6R10 - chains F and L of the 26 polymer chains in the assembly; structure by electron microscopy, 4.30 A resolution (low resolution: residue-level contacts below are approximate; hydrogen-bond / salt-bridge calls are withheld).

Chain F:
Name: V-type ATP synthase beta chain
From: Thermus thermophilus (strain HB8 / ATCC 27634 / DSM 579)
Reference sequence: Q56404 (VATB_THET8); residues 1-478 here = UniProt positions 1-478
Sequence (478 residues; row label = number of the first residue in the row):
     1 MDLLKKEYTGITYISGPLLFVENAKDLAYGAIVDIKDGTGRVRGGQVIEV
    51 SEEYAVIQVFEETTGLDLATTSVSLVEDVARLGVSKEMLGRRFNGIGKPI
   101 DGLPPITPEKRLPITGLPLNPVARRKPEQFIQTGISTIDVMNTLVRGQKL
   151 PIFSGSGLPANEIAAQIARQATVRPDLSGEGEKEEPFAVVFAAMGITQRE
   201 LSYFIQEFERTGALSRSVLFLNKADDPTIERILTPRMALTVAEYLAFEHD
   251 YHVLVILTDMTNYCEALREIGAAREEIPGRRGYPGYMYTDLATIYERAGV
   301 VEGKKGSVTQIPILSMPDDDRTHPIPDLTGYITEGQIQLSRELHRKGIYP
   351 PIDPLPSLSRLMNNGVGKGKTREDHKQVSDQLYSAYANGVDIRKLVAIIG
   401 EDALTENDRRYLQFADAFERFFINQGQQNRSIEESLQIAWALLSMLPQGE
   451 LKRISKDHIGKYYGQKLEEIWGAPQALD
Disordered / not traced: 1-4, 465-478
Residues lining bound ligands:
  - ADP (adenosine-5'-diphosphate), molecule 1: F20, E49, V56, R274, E275, E276
  - ADP, molecule 2: L358, S359, R360, N363

Chain L:
Name: V-type ATP synthase subunit E
From: Thermus thermophilus (strain HB8 / ATCC 27634 / DSM 579)
Reference sequence: P74901 (VATE_THET8); numbering as in UniProt (aligned over 1-188)
Sequence (188 residues; numbered 1 to 188; the number before each row is that of its first residue):
     1 MSKLEAILSQEVEAEIQALLQEAEAKAEAVKREAEEKAKALLQARERALE
    51 AQYRAALRRAESAGELLVATARTQARGEVLEEVRRRVREALEALPQKPEW
   101 PEVVRKLALEALEALPGAKALVANPEDLPHLEALARERGVELQAEPALRL
   151 GVRAVGAEGKTQVENSLLARLDRAWDALSSKVAQALWG
Disordered / not traced: 1

Interface between chain F and chain L:
Residue-residue contacts - 14 pairs, chain F then chain L:
  K5(F) - V163(L)
  K5(F) - E164(L)
  K6(F) - Q162(L)
  K6(F) - V163(L)
  E7(F) - T161(L)
  E7(F) - Q162(L)
  Y8(F) - K160(L)
  Y8(F) - T161(L)
  T9(F) - K160(L)
  N23(F) - K160(L)
  T107(F) - S179(L)
  T107(F) - A183(L)
  P108(F) - S180(L)
  S215(F) - S62(L)
Interface residues without a listed pair, chain F (12 interface residues in all): G10, E22, R111
Interface residues without a listed pair, chain L (12 interface residues in all): E158, G159, D176

Overview:
Chain F and chain L each contribute 12 residues to their interface. Ligands of chain F: ADP.
Chain F is V-type ATP synthase beta chain and chain L is V-type ATP synthase subunit E, both from Thermus
thermophilus (strain HB8 / ATCC 27634 / DSM 579); the structure, Thermus thermophilus V/A-type
ATPase/synthase, rotational state 1R, was determined by electron microscopy, deposited together with 6QUM,
6R0W, 6R0Y and 6R0Z.
